Entry 4P5S (X-ray diffraction, 1.02 A resolution); this record covers chain A.

[Chain A]
Name: Amicyanin
Organism: Paracoccus denitrificans
UniProtKB: P22364 (AMCY_PARDE); residues 1-105 here correspond to UniProt positions 27-131 (UniProt number = residue number + 26)
Amino-acid sequence (105 residues; each row starts with the number of its first residue):
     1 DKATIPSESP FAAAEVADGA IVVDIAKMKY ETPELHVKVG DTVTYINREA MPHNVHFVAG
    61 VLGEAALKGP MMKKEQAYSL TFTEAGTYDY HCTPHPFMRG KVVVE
Sequence notes: engineered mutation Y45 (Trp71 in P22364)
Bound ions: Cu+: H53, C92
UniProt features mapped onto this chain:
  - binding site (Cu cation): H53, C92, H95, M98

[In short]
The Cu+ site is built by H53 and C92. Curated annotation (UniProt) lists 4 Cu cation-binding residues.
Chain A is Amicyanin (Paracoccus denitrificans); the structure, Structure of reduced W45Y mutant of amicyanin,
was determined by X-ray diffraction (same publication as 4P5R).
